8EJC - chains B and E of the 5 polymer chains in the assembly; structure by electron microscopy, 3.00 A resolution.

Chain B:
Name: Guanine nucleotide-binding protein G(I)/G(S)/G(T) subunit beta-1
From: Homo sapiens
UniProt: P62873 (GBB1_HUMAN); residues 1-340 here = UniProt positions 1-340
Amino-acid sequence (340 residues; row label = number of the first residue in the row):
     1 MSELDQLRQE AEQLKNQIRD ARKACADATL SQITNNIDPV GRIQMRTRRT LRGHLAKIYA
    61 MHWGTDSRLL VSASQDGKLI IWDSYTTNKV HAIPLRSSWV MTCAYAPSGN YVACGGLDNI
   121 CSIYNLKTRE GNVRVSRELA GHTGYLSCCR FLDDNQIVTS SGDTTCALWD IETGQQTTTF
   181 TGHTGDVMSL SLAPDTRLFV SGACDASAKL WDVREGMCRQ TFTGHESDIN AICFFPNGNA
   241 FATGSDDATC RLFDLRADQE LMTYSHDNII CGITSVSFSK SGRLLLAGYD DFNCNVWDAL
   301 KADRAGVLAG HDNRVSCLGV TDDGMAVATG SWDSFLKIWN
Unresolved in the structure: 1-3

Chain E:
Name: scFv16
From: Homo sapiens
Notes: antibody fragment or engineered binder
Amino-acid sequence (318 residues; numbered -51 to 266; the number before each row is that of its first residue; numbers below 1 keep their minus sign (Met-51 is residue -51)):
   -51 MKFLVNVALV FMVVYISYIY ADSYYHHHHH HHHHHDYDIP TTENLYFQGA MGDVQLVESG
     9 GGLVQPGGSR KLSCSASGFA FSSFGMHWVR QAPEKGLEWV AYISSGSGTI YYADTVKGRF
    69 TISRDDPKNT LFLQMTSLRS EDTAMYYCVR SIYYYGSSPF DFWGQGTTLT VSSGGGGSGG
   129 GGSGGGGSDI VMTQATSSVP VTPGESVSIS CRSSKSLLHS NGNTYLYWFL QRPGQSPQLL
   189 IYRMSNLASG VPDRFSGSGS GTAFTLTISR LEAEDVGVYY CMQHLEYPLT FGAGTKLELK
   249 AAAENLYFQG HHHHHHHH
Unresolved in the structure: -51 to 0, 121-136, 249-266
Cystine bridges: Cys159-Cys229

How chain B and chain E interact:
Contacting residue pairs (12; chain B residue first):
  Asp66(B) - Tyr103(E)
  Arg68(B) - Tyr103(E)
  Leu69(B) - Tyr103(E)  hydrophobic
  Val90(B) - Tyr102(E)  hydrophobic
  Arg129(B) - Val2(E)
  Arg129(B) - Arg98(E)  hydrogen bond (backbone-side chain)
  Glu130(B) - Asp1(E)
  Glu130(B) - Gly26(E)
  Glu130(B) - Phe27(E)
  Glu130(B) - Ala28(E)  hydrogen bond (backbone-backbone)
  Glu130(B) - Phe32(E)
  Gly131(B) - Phe32(E)
Interface residues without a listed pair, chain B (10 interface residues in all): Asp83, His91, Asn132
Interface residues without a listed pair, chain E (11 interface residues in all): Ile100, Phe110

In short:
The interface between chain B and chain E involves 10 residues on one side and 11 on the other, with 2
hydrogen bonds. Polar contacts include Arg129(B)-Arg98(E) and Glu130(B)-Ala28(E).
Chain B is Guanine nucleotide-binding protein G(I)/G(S)/G(T) subunit beta-1 and chain E is scFv16, both from
Homo sapiens; the structure, Structure of FFAR1-Gq complex bound to TAK-875, was determined by electron
microscopy, deposited together with 8EIT and 8EJK.
